5UIR - chain A; structure by X-ray diffraction, 2.64 A resolution.

== Chain A ==
Name: Interleukin-1 receptor-associated kinase 4
Source organism: Homo sapiens
Notes: EC 2.7.11.1
UniProt: Q9NWZ3 (IRAK4_HUMAN); residue numbers follow UniProt; this construct covers 154-460
Amino-acid sequence (323 residues; numbered 138 to 460; the number before each row is that of its first residue):
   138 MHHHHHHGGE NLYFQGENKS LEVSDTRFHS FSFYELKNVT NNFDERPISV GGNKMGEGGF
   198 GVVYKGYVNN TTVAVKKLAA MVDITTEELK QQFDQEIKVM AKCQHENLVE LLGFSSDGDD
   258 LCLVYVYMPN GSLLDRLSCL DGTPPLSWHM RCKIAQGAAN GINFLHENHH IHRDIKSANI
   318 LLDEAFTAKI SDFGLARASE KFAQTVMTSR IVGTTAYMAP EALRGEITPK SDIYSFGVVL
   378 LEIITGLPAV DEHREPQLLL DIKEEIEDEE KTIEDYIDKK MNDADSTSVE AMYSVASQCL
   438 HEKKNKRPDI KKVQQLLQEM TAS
Disordered / not traced: 138-164, 185-188, 217-219, 253-256, 336-343, 407-409, 459-460
Construct notes: initiating methionine (138); expression tag (139-153)
Modified positions: Thr342 (phosphothreonine; TPO); Thr345 (phosphothreonine; TPO); Ser346 (phosphoserine; SEP)
Residues lining bound ligands: 8BY (5-(4-cyanophenyl)-3-[(propan-2-yl)oxy]naphthalene-2-carboxamide): Met192, Gly193, Glu194, Gly195, Val200, Ala211, Lys213, Val246, Tyr262, Val263, Tyr264, Met265, Gly268, Ser269, Asp272, Lys313, Ala315, Asn316, Leu318, Ser328

== In short ==
Bound to chain A: compound 8BY.
Chain A is Interleukin-1 receptor-associated kinase 4 (Homo sapiens); the structure, Crystal structure of
IRAK4 in complex with compound 11, was determined by X-ray diffraction (same publication as 5UIQ, 5UIS, 5UIT
and 5UIU).
